PDB entry 1J73 | X-ray diffraction, 2.00 A resolution | chains A and B of the 4 polymer chains in the assembly

# Chain A
Protein: insulin a
UniProtKB: P01308 (INS_HUMAN); residues 1-21 here correspond to UniProt positions 90-110 (UniProt number = residue number + 89)
Sequence (21 residues; numbered 1 to 21; the number before each row is that of its first residue):
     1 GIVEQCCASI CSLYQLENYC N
Differences from the reference sequence: engineered mutation A8 (Thr97 in P01308)
Modified positions: A8 (2,4-diaminobutyric acid; DAB)
Disulfides: C6-C11

# Chain B
Protein: insulin b
UniProtKB: P01308 (INS_HUMAN); residues 1-30 here correspond to UniProt positions 25-54 (UniProt number = residue number + 24)
Sequence (30 residues; each row starts with the number of its first residue):
     1 FVNQHLCGSH LVEALYLVCG ERGFFYTPKT
Metal / ion sites: Zn2+ near H10 (its only coordinating residue here)

# Chain A / chain B interface
Cross-chain cystine bridges: C7(A)-C7(B), C20(A)-C19(B)
Pairs across the interface - 36 pairs, chain A then chain B:
  G1(A) - T30(B)
  I2(A) - L11(B)  hydrophobic
  I2(A) - L15(B)  hydrophobic
  I2(A) - Y26(B)  hydrophobic
  I2(A) - T27(B)
  V3(A) - P28(B)  hydrophobic
  C6(A) - H5(B)
  C6(A) - L6(B)  hydrogen bond (backbone-backbone)
  C7(A) - H5(B)  hydrogen bond (backbone-side chain)
  C7(A) - L6(B)
  C7(A) - C7(B)  disulfide
  A8(A) - H5(B)
  S9(A) - H5(B)  hydrogen bond (backbone-side chain)
  I10(A) - N3(B)
  I10(A) - Q4(B)
  I10(A) - H5(B)
  L13(A) - F1(B)  hydrophobic
  L13(A) - V18(B)  hydrophobic
  L16(A) - L11(B)  hydrophobic
  L16(A) - A14(B)  hydrophobic
  L16(A) - L15(B)
  L16(A) - V18(B)  hydrophobic
  E17(A) - V18(B)
  E17(A) - R22(B)  salt bridge
  N18(A) - F25(B)
  Y19(A) - L15(B)  hydrophobic
  Y19(A) - F24(B)
  Y19(A) - F25(B)  hydrogen bond (backbone-backbone)
  C20(A) - C19(B)  disulfide
  C20(A) - R22(B)
  C20(A) - G23(B)
  C20(A) - F25(B)
  N21(A) - R22(B)  hydrogen bond (side chain-backbone)
  N21(A) - G23(B)  hydrogen bond (backbone-backbone)
  N21(A) - F24(B)  hydrogen bond (side chain-backbone)
  N21(A) - F25(B)
Other interface residues (no listed pair), chain A (16 interface residues in all): C11
Other interface residues (no listed pair), chain B (20 interface residues in all): V2

# In short
16 residues of chain A face 20 of chain B across their interface; the contacts include 2 disulfide bonds, 7
hydrogen bonds and 1 salt bridge. Among the polar pairs are E17(A)-R22(B), C7(A)-H5(B) and S9(A)-H5(B).
Chain A is insulin a and chain B is insulin b; the structure, Crystal structure of an unstable insulin analog
with native activity, was determined by X-ray diffraction (same publication as 1JCA).
